7P00 - chains A and R of the 6 polymer chains in the assembly; structure by electron microscopy, 2.71 A resolution.

# Chain A
Name: Guanine nucleotide-binding protein G(i) subunit alpha-1, Guanine nucleotide-binding protein G(s) subunit alpha isoforms short
Source organism: Homo sapiens
UniProt: chimeric construct of P63096, A0A590UJY2: residues 1-184 from P63096 (GNAI1_HUMAN) positions 1-53 (offset varies); residues 200-377 from A0A590UJY2 positions 50-227 (UniProt number = residue number - 150)
Chain sequence (246 residues; numbered 1 to 377; 131 numbers in that range are skipped by the numbering (no residue carries them; nothing is unmodelled there); the number before each row is that of its first residue):
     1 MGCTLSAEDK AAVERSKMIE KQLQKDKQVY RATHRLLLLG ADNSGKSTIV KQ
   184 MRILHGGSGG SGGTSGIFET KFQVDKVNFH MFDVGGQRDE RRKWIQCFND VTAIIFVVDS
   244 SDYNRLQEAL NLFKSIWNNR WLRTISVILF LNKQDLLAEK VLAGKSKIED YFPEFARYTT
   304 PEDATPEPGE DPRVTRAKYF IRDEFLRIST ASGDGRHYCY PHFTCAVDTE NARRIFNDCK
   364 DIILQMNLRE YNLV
Disordered / not traced: 1-2, 184-199
Sequence notes: engineered mutation Glu20 (Asp in P63096), Lys21 (Arg in P63096), Gln22 (Asn in P63096), Gln24 (Arg in P63096), Lys25 (Glu in P63096), Lys27 (Gly in P63096), Gln28 (Glu in P63096), Val29 (Lys in P63096), Tyr30 (Ala in P63096), Arg31 (Ala in P63096), Ala32 (Arg in P63096), Thr33 (Glu in P63096), His34 (Val in P63096), Arg35 (Lys in P63096), Asp42 (Gly in P63096), Asn43 (Glu in P63096), Asp242 (Ala92 in A0A590UJY2), Asp245 (Ser95 in A0A590UJY2), Ala355 (Ile215 in A0A590UJY2), Ile358 (Val218 in A0A590UJY2), Lys363 (Arg223 in A0A590UJY2), Leu367 (Gln227 in A0A590UJY2), Gln368 (Arg228 in A0A590UJY2), Asn370 (His230 in A0A590UJY2), Glu373 (Gln233 in A0A590UJY2), Asn375 (Glu235 in A0A590UJY2), Val377 (Leu237 in A0A590UJY2); linker (185-199)
Swiss-Prot annotation at these positions:
  - binding site (Mg(2+)): Ser47
  - lipidation: Gly2 (N-myristoyl glycine), Cys3 (S-palmitoyl cysteine)

# Chain R
Name: Substance-P receptor
Source organism: Homo sapiens
UniProt: P25103 (NK1R_HUMAN); residues 1-335 here = UniProt positions 1-335
Chain sequence (382 residues; numbered -46 to 335; the number before each row is that of its first residue; numbers below 1 keep their minus sign (Met-46 is residue -46)):
   -46 MKFLVNVALV FMVVYISYIY ADYKDDDDKH HHHHHHHHHL EVLFQGPMDN VLPVDSDLSP
    14 NISTNTSEPN QFVQPAWQIV LWAAAYTVIV VTSVVGNVVV MWIILAHKRM RTVTNYFLVN
    74 LAFAEASMAA FNTVVNFTYA VHNEWYYGLF YCKFHNFFPI AAVFASIYSM TAVAFDRYMA
   134 IIHPLQPRLS ATATKVVICV IWVLALLLAF PQGYYSTTET MPSRVVCMIE WPEHPNKIYE
   194 KVYHICVTVL IYFLPLLVIG YAYTVVGITL WASEIPGDSS DRYHEQVSAK RKVVKMMIVV
   254 VCTFAICWLP FHIFFLLPYI NPDLYLKKFI QQVYLAIMWL AMSSTMYNPI IYCCLNDRFR
   314 LGFKHAFRCC PFISAGDYEG LE
Disordered / not traced: -46 to 21, 226-235, 320-335
Sequence notes: initiating methionine (-46); expression tag (-45 to 0)
Swiss-Prot annotation at these positions:
  - binding site (CP-96345): His197
  - lipidation: Cys322 (S-palmitoyl cysteine)
  - glycosylation (N-linked (GlcNAc...) asparagine): Asn14, Asn18
Disulfides: Cys105-Cys180
Reported in the primary citation:
  - contacts within the chain: Gln24-Leu279 (hydrogen bond), Asn85-His108 (hydrogen bond), Asn89-His108 (hydrogen bond), Asn96-Arg177 (hydrogen bond), Asn23-Arg177 (hydrogen bond), His197-Phe268 (hydrogen bond)
  - binding site for Substance P: Asn85
  - mutagenesis - F25A (16-fold), N85A, N85D (10-fold), N85Q (10-fold), N89A (36- to 111-fold), N89D (36- to 111-fold), N89Q (36- to 111-fold), Y92A, F117A (6- to 28-fold), Q165A (6- to 28-fold), R177A, R177K (60-fold), V179A, F264A (6- to 28-fold), F268A (6- to 28-fold), Y278A, I283A, Q284A, Y287A (31-fold), M291A (6- to 28-fold): decreased binding to Substance P
  - mutagenesis - Y92F: unchanged binding to Substance P
  - specificity-determining residues: Glu172, Glu183, Glu186, Asp276 (proposed by the authors, not directly observed)
  - conformationally variable residues (side-chain flip): Ile120, Leu209, Met249, Met250, Phe257, Trp261, Phe264

# Interface between chain A and chain R
Residue-residue contacts (41; chain A residue first):
  Arg31(A) with Arg141(R), hydrogen bond (side chain-backbone); Leu142(R); Ser143(R), hydrogen bond
  His34(A) with Leu138(R), hydrogen bond (side chain-backbone)
  Val210(A) with Leu138(R), hydrophobic; Gln139(R)
  Phe212(A) with Leu138(R), hydrophobic
  Tyr341(A) with Gln239(R)
  Phe359(A) with Leu138(R), hydrophobic
  Cys362(A) with Leu138(R)
  Lys363(A) with Pro137(R)
  Ile366(A) with Pro137(R); Leu138(R), hydrophobic
  Leu367(A) with Ile134(R), hydrophobic; Pro137(R); Lys243(R)
  Gln368(A) with Gln239(R), hydrogen bond; Lys243(R)
  Asn370(A) with Ala133(R), hydrogen bond (side chain-backbone); Pro137(R)
  Leu371(A) with Lys243(R)
  Arg372(A) with Arg311(R)
  Glu373(A) with Thr67(R), hydrogen bond; Asn68(R)
  Tyr374(A) with Thr67(R); Asp129(R); Ala133(R), hydrophobic; Arg141(R)
  Asn375(A) with Met63(R); Asn68(R), hydrogen bond; Leu71(R); Asn309(R), hydrogen bond; Phe312(R)
  Leu376(A) with Arg130(R); Ile134(R), hydrophobic; Val246(R); Leu308(R)
  Val377(A) with Ala242(R), hydrophobic; Val246(R), hydrophobic; Leu308(R); Asn309(R), hydrogen bond (backbone-side chain)
Also at the interface, not in a pair above, chain A (21 interface residues in all): Ala32, Lys209
Also at the interface, not in a pair above, chain R (26 interface residues in all): Ile135, Pro140, Leu223, Met249
The authors on this interface:
  - pairs named by the authors: Glu373(A)-Thr67(R), Asn375(A)-Asn68(R) (hydrogen bond), Asn375(A)-Asn309(R) (hydrogen bond)

# Overview
Chain A and chain R form an interface of 21 and 26 residues respectively; the contacts include 9 hydrogen
bonds. Among the polar pairs are Arg31(A)-Arg141(R), Arg31(A)-Ser143(R) and His34(A)-Leu138(R). The paper
describes a contact between Glu373(A) and Thr67(R); hydrogen bonds between Asn375(A) and Asn68(R) and
Asn375(A) and Asn309(R). From the paper: a binding site for Substance P at Asn85(R); F25A, N85A and N85D of
chain R, among others, reduce binding to Substance P; 21 substitutions were tested in all.
Chain A is Guanine nucleotide-binding protein G(i) subunit alpha-1, Guanine nucleotide-binding protein G(s)
subunit alpha isoforms short and chain R is Substance-P receptor, both from Homo sapiens; the structure, Human
Neurokinin 1 receptor (NK1R) substance P Gq chimera (mGsqi) complex, was determined by electron microscopy
(same publication as 7P02).
